Entry 6L35 (electron microscopy, 3.23 A resolution); this record covers chains B and H of the 17 polymer chains in the assembly.

Chain B:
Protein: Photosystem I P700 chlorophyll a apoprotein A2
Organism: Physcomitrium patens
Notes: EC 1.97.1.12
Reference sequence: Q8MFA2 (PSAB_PHYPA); numbering as in UniProt (aligned over 2-734)
Sequence (733 residues; each row starts with the number of its first residue):
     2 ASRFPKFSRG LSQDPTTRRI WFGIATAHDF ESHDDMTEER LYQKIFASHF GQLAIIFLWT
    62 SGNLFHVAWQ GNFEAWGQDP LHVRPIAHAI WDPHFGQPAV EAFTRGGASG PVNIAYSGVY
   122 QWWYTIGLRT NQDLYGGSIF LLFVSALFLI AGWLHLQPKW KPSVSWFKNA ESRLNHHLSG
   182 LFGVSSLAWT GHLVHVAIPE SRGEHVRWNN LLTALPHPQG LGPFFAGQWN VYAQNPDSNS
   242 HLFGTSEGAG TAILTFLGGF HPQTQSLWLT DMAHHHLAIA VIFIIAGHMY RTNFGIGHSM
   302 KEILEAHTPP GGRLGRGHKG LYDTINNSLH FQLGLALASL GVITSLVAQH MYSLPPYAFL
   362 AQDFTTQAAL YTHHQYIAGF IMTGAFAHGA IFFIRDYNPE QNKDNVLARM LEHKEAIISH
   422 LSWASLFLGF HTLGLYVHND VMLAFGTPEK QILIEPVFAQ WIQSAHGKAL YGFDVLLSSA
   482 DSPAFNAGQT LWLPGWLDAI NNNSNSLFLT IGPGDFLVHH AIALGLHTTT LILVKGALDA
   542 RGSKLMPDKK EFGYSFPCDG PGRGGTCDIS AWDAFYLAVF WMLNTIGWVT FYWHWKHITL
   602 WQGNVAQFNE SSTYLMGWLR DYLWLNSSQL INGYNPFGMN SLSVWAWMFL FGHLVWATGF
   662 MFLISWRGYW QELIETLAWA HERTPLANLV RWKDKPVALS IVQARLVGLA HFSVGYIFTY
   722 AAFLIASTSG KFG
Swiss-Prot annotation at these positions:
  - binding site ([4Fe-4S] cluster): Cys-559, Cys-568
  - binding site (chlorophyll a): His-654, Met-662, Tyr-670
  - binding site (phylloquinone): Trp-671
Bound ions: chlorophyll a Mg near Gln-53 (its only coordinating residue here); 4Fe-4S cluster Fe: Cys-559, Cys-568 (shared with 2 residues of chain A)
Small-molecule neighbours:
  - beta-carotene (BCR), molecule 1: Leu-54, Ile-57, Phe-58, Phe-149, Gly-181, Leu-182, Val-185, Ser-186
  - beta-carotene (BCR), molecule 2: Leu-65, Trp-123, Trp-124, Ile-127, Leu-129, Gly-138, Phe-141, Leu-142, Trp-209, Leu-213
  - beta-carotene (BCR), molecule 3: Leu-188, Leu-222, Phe-225, Phe-226, Val-282, Ile-285, Ile-286, His-289
  - beta-carotene (BCR), molecule 4: Phe-332, Gly-335, Leu-336, Ala-339, Val-343, Met-383, Ala-386, Phe-387, Gly-390, Phe-393, Phe-394, Ala-538
  - beta-carotene (BCR), molecule 5: Phe-428, His-432, Leu-436, Ile-453, Ile-455, Phe-517, His-521
  - beta-carotene (BCR), molecule 6: Trp-648, Met-649, Phe-652, Trp-671, Ile-675, Leu-678, Phe-719
  - chlorophyll a (CLA), molecule 1: Phe-5, Lys-7, Phe-8, Gly-24, Ile-25, Ala-28, His-29, Phe-31, His-34, Lys-45, Ser-49, Ile-56
  - chlorophyll a (CLA), molecule 2: Thr-18, Ile-21, Trp-22, Ile-675, Leu-678, Ala-679, His-682, Val-691, Arg-692, Trp-693, Lys-694, Asp-695, Pro-697, Val-698
  - chlorophyll a (CLA), molecule 3: Trp-22, Phe-652, Leu-655, Val-656, Thr-659, Met-662, Phe-663, Leu-700, Val-708, Ala-711, His-712, Val-715
  - chlorophyll a (CLA), molecule 4: Ala-26, Thr-27, Ala-28, His-29, Asp-30, His-331, Leu-334, Leu-338, Phe-381, Ile-382, Thr-384, Gly-385, Ala-388, His-389, Ile-392, Arg-396, Tyr-555, Trp-573, Phe-576
  - chlorophyll a (CLA), molecule 5: His-29, Phe-31, Tyr-43, Ile-46, Ser-49, His-50, Gln-53, Leu-54, Arg-174, His-178, Leu-182, Leu-330, His-331, Gln-333, Leu-334, Ala-337, Leu-341
  - chlorophyll a (CLA), molecule 6: His-29, Gln-53, Ile-56, Ile-57, Trp-60, Leu-341, Ile-378, Phe-381, Ile-382
  - chlorophyll a (CLA), molecule 7: Phe-47, Phe-51, Leu-148, Ile-151, Ala-152, Leu-155, His-156, Trp-161, Pro-163, Trp-167
  - chlorophyll a (CLA), molecule 8: Phe-47, His-50, Phe-51, Leu-54, Trp-123, Trp-167, Phe-168, Asn-170, Ser-173, Arg-174, His-177, His-178, Gly-181, Leu-182, Phe-183, Tyr-358
  - chlorophyll a (CLA), molecule 9: Ile-56, Leu-59, Trp-60, Ser-62, Gly-63, Phe-66, His-67, Trp-70, Gln-71, His-89, Ala-90, Ile-91, Trp-92, Leu-143
  - chlorophyll a (CLA), molecule 10: Ile-57, Phe-58, Trp-60, Thr-61, Ser-118, Gly-119, Val-120, Trp-123, Val-185, Ser-186, Ala-189, Leu-341, Ile-344, Thr-345, Val-348, Met-352, Tyr-358, Leu-371, His-374, His-375, Ile-378, Ile-382
  - chlorophyll a (CLA), molecule 11: Trp-60, Asn-64, His-67, Val-68, Ala-88, His-89, Asn-114, Ile-115, Ala-116, Tyr-117, Ser-118, Val-120, Val-645, Trp-646, Met-649
  - chlorophyll a (CLA), molecule 12: Trp-60, Asn-64, Tyr-117, Ser-118, Val-120, Ala-370, Leu-371, Thr-373, His-374, Tyr-377, Ile-378, Phe-381, Ile-718, Tyr-721, Ala-722, Leu-725, Ile-726
  - chlorophyll a (CLA), molecule 13: His-89, Ala-90, Ile-91, Trp-92, Asp-93, Pro-94, His-95, Phe-96, Phe-104, Asn-114, Ser-644, Val-645, Trp-648
  - chlorophyll a (CLA), molecule 14: Trp-123, Thr-126, Ile-127, Leu-182, Phe-183, Ser-186, Ser-187, Trp-190, Leu-194, Met-273, His-276, His-277, Ile-280, Val-348, Met-352, Pro-357, Tyr-358
  - chlorophyll a (CLA), molecule 15: Ile-127, Gly-128, Leu-129, Asp-134, Gly-137, Gly-138, Phe-141, Ser-186, Ala-189, Trp-190, Gly-192, His-193, His-196, Val-197, Val-207, Arg-208, Trp-209, Leu-212
  - chlorophyll a (CLA), molecule 16: Trp-167, Asn-170, Ser-173, His-177, Thr-293, Asn-294, Phe-295
  - chlorophyll a (CLA), molecule 17: Ala-171, Arg-174, Leu-175, His-178, Phe-183, Met-301, Leu-305, Tyr-323, Ile-326, Asn-327, Leu-336, Ala-337, Ser-340, Leu-341
  - chlorophyll a (CLA), molecule 18: Leu-175, Leu-179, Phe-183, Ile-283, Phe-284, Ala-287, Met-290, Tyr-291, Met-301, Ile-304, Leu-305
  - chlorophyll a (CLA), molecule 19: Asn-176, His-177, Ser-180, Gly-181, Val-185, Ile-285, His-289, Tyr-291, Arg-292, Thr-293, Phe-295, Ile-297, Gly-298
  - chlorophyll a (CLA), molecule 20: Leu-188, Ala-189, Thr-191, Gly-192, Val-195, His-196, Leu-212, Leu-213, Ala-215, Leu-216, Pro-217, His-218, Gly-221, Leu-222, Phe-225, Phe-226, Tyr-233, Leu-255, Leu-278
  - chlorophyll a (CLA), molecule 21: Phe-225, Trp-230, Asn-231, Tyr-233, Ala-234, Leu-255, Thr-256, Phe-257, His-275, Leu-278, Ala-279, Val-282, Leu-492
  - chlorophyll a (CLA), molecule 22: Thr-256, Phe-257, Gly-259, Gly-260, Leu-268, Asp-272, Met-273, His-275, His-276, Ala-279, Ile-280, His-351, Leu-355, Trp-497
  - chlorophyll a (CLA), molecule 23: Ile-286, Ala-287, His-289, Met-290, Ile-297, Gly-298, His-299
  - chlorophyll a (CLA), molecule 24: Met-290, His-299, Glu-303, Ile-304, Ala-307, His-308
  - chlorophyll a (CLA), molecule 25: Ile-304, Leu-305, His-308, Leu-315, His-319, Leu-322, Ile-326, Phe-332, Val-407, Leu-408, Met-411
  - chlorophyll a (CLA), molecule 26: Ala-307, His-308, Thr-309, Pro-310, Pro-311, Arg-314, Leu-315, His-319
  - chlorophyll a (CLA), molecule 27: Arg-314, Leu-315, Val-407, Arg-410, Met-411, Glu-413, His-414, Ala-417, Ile-418, His-421
  - chlorophyll a (CLA), molecule 28: Ala-339, Ser-340, Val-343, Leu-347, Gln-350, His-351, Tyr-353, Ser-354, Leu-355, Leu-508, Phe-509
  - chlorophyll a (CLA), molecule 29: Val-343, Ser-346, Leu-347, Gln-350, Gln-376, Gly-380, Met-383, Phe-387, Leu-527, Thr-530, Thr-531, Leu-534, Met-583, Thr-586, Ile-587
  - chlorophyll a (CLA), molecule 30: Gln-350, Tyr-353, Tyr-372, Phe-459, Ala-460, Ile-463, Gln-464, Phe-509, Leu-510, Ile-512, His-520, Ile-523, Leu-527, Val-590, Tyr-593, Trp-594, Lys-597
  - chlorophyll a (CLA), molecule 31: Ala-417, His-421, Trp-424
  - chlorophyll a (CLA), molecule 32: Ile-418, Leu-422, Trp-424, Ala-524, Leu-527, His-528, Thr-531
  - chlorophyll a (CLA), molecule 33: Ser-420, Ser-423, Trp-424, Leu-427, Phe-431
  - chlorophyll a (CLA), molecule 34: Ser-423, Ser-426, Leu-427, Gly-430, Phe-431, Leu-525, Thr-529, Leu-532, Ile-533, Leu-578, Phe-581, Trp-582
  - chlorophyll a (CLA), molecule 35: Trp-424, Leu-427, Phe-428, Phe-431, His-432
  - chlorophyll a (CLA), molecule 36: Phe-428, Leu-429, Glu-456, Pro-457, Val-458, Phe-459, Ala-460, Asp-516, Phe-517, His-520, His-521, Ala-524, His-528
  - chlorophyll a (CLA), molecule 37: Leu-434, Val-438, Asp-441, Leu-525, Phe-581, Trp-582, Asn-585, Trp-589, Leu-616, Leu-620, Trp-657, Phe-713
  - chlorophyll a (CLA), molecule 38: Gly-435, Leu-436, Val-438, His-439, Val-442, Met-443, Phe-446, Lys-451, Ile-453
  - chlorophyll a (CLA), molecule 39: Phe-459, Trp-462, Phe-474
  - chlorophyll a (CLA), molecule 40: Trp-462, Ile-463, Ala-466, His-467, Leu-477, Leu-478, Trp-493, Trp-497
  - chlorophyll a (CLA), molecule 41: Leu-477, Pro-484, Ala-485, Ala-488, Gly-489, Leu-492, Trp-493
  - chlorophyll a (CLA), molecule 42: Asn-585, Trp-589, Phe-592, Leu-624, Ser-628, Ile-632, Phe-650, His-654, Trp-657, Phe-713, Tyr-717, Thr-720, Tyr-721, Phe-724
  - chlorophyll a (CLA), molecule 43: Leu-620, Leu-624, Trp-625
  - chlorophyll a (CLA), molecule 44: Trp-648, Leu-651, Phe-652, His-654, Leu-655, Trp-657, Ala-658, Phe-661
  - chlorophyll a (CLA), molecule 45: Leu-655, Ala-658, Thr-659, Phe-661, Met-662, Ile-665, Tyr-670, Trp-671, Leu-674
  - chlorophyll a (CLA), molecule 46: Leu-678, Ala-681, His-682, Thr-685, Ala-688, Val-691
  - chlorophyll a (CLA), molecule 47: Trp-680, Ala-681, Arg-684, Thr-685, Pro-686
  - phylloquinone (PQN): Trp-22, Met-662, Phe-663, Ser-666, Trp-667, Arg-668, Trp-671, Ala-699, Leu-700, Ser-701, Ala-705
  - 4Fe-4S cluster (SF4): Cys-559, Gly-561, Pro-562, Thr-567, Cys-568, Trp-667, Ile-702

Chain H:
Protein: PsaH photosystem I reaction center subunit
Organism: Physcomitrium patens
Reference sequence: A9SL09 (A9SL09_PHYPA); residues 51-140 here = UniProt positions 51-140
Sequence (90 residues; row label = number of the first residue in the row):
    51 SVYFDLGEID NTTGNWDLYG NDDPNRYNGF QNKFFETFAG AFTKRGLLLK FLVLGGATTI
   111 GYLGSTSSPD LLAIKNGPKQ VPVMGPRGRK
Small-molecule neighbours: chlorophyll a (CLA): Arg-76, Tyr-77, Gln-81

Interface between chain B and chain H:
Residue-residue contacts (34):
  Leu-82(B) with Arg-139(H)
  His-83(B) with Gly-138(H); Arg-139(H); Lys-140(H), hydrogen bond (backbone-backbone)
  Val-84(B) with Arg-139(H); Lys-140(H)
  Arg-85(B) with Arg-139(H); Lys-140(H), hydrogen bond (side chain-backbone)
  Trp-92(B) with Ile-124(H)
  Asp-93(B) with Ile-124(H)
  Phe-96(B) with Ala-123(H); Ile-124(H), hydrophobic
  Gly-97(B) with Ala-123(H)
  Gln-98(B) with Ala-123(H); Asn-126(H); Gly-127(H)
  Val-101(B) with Ala-123(H); Gly-127(H); Pro-128(H)
  Glu-102(B) with Gly-127(H); Pro-128(H); Lys-129(H), hydrogen bond (side chain-backbone); Gln-130(H), hydrogen bond (side chain-backbone)
  Thr-105(B) with Pro-128(H)
  Gly-107(B) with Lys-140(H)
  Ser-110(B) with Pro-128(H)
  Pro-112(B) with Ile-124(H), hydrophobic
  Gln-363(B) with Arg-137(H), hydrogen bond (backbone-side chain)
  Asp-364(B) with Arg-139(H), salt bridge
  Phe-365(B) with Arg-137(H)
  Gly-731(B) with Pro-136(H)
  Phe-733(B) with Pro-136(H); Arg-137(H); Arg-139(H)
Also at the interface, not in a pair above, chain B (26 interface residues in all): Ile-91, Pro-94, Arg-106, Gly-111, Ser-730, Lys-732
Also at the interface, not in a pair above, chain H (17 interface residues in all): Gly-114, Leu-122, Lys-125, Pro-132, Gly-135

In short:
The interface between chain B and chain H involves 26 residues on one side and 17 on the other, with 5
hydrogen bonds and 1 salt bridge. Among the polar pairs are Asp-364(B)/Arg-139(H), Arg-85(B)/Lys-140(H) and
Glu-102(B)/Lys-129(H).
Chain B is Photosystem I P700 chlorophyll a apoprotein A2 and chain H is PsaH photosystem I reaction center
subunit, both from Physcomitrium patens; the structure, PSI-LHCI Supercomplex from Physcometrella patens, was
determined by electron microscopy.
